7QK7 - chains A and B; structure by X-ray diffraction, 2.29 A resolution.

[Chain A (and B)]
Protein: Aldehyde dehydrogenase family 1 member A3
Organism: Homo sapiens
Notes: EC 1.2.1.5; chain B of this document is another copy of the same molecule, construct and numbering; everything in this record applies to it too
Reference sequence: P47895 (AL1A3_HUMAN); numbering as in UniProt (aligned over 1-512)
Amino-acid sequence (529 residues; each row starts with the number of its first residue; numbers below 1 keep their minus sign (His-16 is residue -16)):
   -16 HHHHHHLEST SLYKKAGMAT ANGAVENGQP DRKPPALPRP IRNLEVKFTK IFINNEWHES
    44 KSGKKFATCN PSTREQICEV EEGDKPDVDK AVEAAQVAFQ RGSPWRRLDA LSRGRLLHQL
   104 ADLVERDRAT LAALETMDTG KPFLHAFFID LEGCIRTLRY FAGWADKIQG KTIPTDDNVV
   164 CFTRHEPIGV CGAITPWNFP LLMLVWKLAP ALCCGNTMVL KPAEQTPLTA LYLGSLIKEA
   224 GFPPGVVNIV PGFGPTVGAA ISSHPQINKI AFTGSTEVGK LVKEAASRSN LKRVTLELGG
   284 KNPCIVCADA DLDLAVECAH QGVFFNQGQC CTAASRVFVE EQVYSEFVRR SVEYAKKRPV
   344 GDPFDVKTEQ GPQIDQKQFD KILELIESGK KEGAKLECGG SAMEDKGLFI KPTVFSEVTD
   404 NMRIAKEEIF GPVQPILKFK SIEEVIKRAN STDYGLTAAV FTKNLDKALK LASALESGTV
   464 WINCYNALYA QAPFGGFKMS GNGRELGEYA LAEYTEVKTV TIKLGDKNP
Not modelled in the structure: -16 to 19, 509-512
Construct notes: expression tag (-16 to 0)
Swiss-Prot annotation at these positions:
  - active site: Glu280 (Proton acceptor), Cys314 (Nucleophile)
  - binding site (NAD(+)): Lys204, Glu207, Gly257 to Gly262, Gln361, Glu411
  - site: Asn181 (Transition state stabilizer)
  - modified residue: Ala2 (N-acetylalanine)
  - natural variant: Val71 (V71M: In MCOP8), Arg89 (R89C: In MCOP8), Ala145 (A145V: In MCOP8), Cys174 (C174Y: In MCOP8), Pro355 (P355R: In MCOP8), Ile369 (I369F: In MCOP8), Gly382 (G382R: In MCOP8), Glu411 (E411K: In MCOP8), Asn466 (N466K: In MCOP8), Ala493 (A493P: In MCOP8)
What the authors report for this chain:
  - catalytic residues: Cys314
  - catalytic residues: Glu280 (citing earlier work)

[Interface between chain A and chain B]
Contacting residue pairs - 128 pairs, chain A then chain B:
  Arg84(A) with Glu426(B), salt bridge; Ile429(B); Ala457(B)
  Lys154(A) with Glu491(B), salt bridge; Tyr492(B)
  Ile156(A) with Gln474(B); Pro476(B)
  Pro157(A) with Gln474(B), hydrogen bond (backbone-side chain)
  Thr158(A) with Tyr472(B); Gln474(B)
  Asp159(A) with Tyr472(B), hydrogen bond
  Val162(A) with Tyr472(B)
  Cys164(A) with Ala475(B), hydrophobic
  Thr166(A) with Pro476(B); Tyr492(B), hydrogen bond
  Arg167(A) with Ser456(B)
  His168(A) with Tyr492(B), hydrogen bond
  Glu169(A) with Ser456(B); Phe480(B)
  Lys263(A) with Ser270(B); Arg271(B), hydrogen bond (side chain-backbone); Ser272(B), hydrogen bond (side chain-backbone); Leu274(B)
  Lys266(A) with Ser270(B)
  Glu267(A) with Glu267(B); Ser270(B); Arg271(B)
  Ser270(A) with Lys263(B); Lys266(B); Glu267(B)
  Arg271(A) with Lys263(B), hydrogen bond (backbone-side chain); Glu267(B)
  Ser272(A) with Lys263(B), hydrogen bond (backbone-side chain); Met482(B)
  Asn273(A) with Met482(B)
  Leu274(A) with Thr259(B); Lys263(B); Leu279(B), hydrophobic; Leu281(B), hydrophobic; Asn485(B), hydrogen bond (backbone-side chain)
  Arg276(A) with Gly479(B), hydrogen bond (side chain-backbone); Phe480(B); Lys481(B), hydrogen bond (side chain-backbone); Gly484(B), hydrogen bond (side chain-backbone); Asn485(B)
  Leu279(A) with Leu274(B), hydrophobic
  Leu281(A) with Leu274(B), hydrophobic
  Ile429(A) with Arg84(B)
  Ala455(A) with Lys501(B), hydrogen bond (backbone-side chain)
  Ser456(A) with Arg167(B), hydrogen bond; Glu169(B); Lys501(B), hydrogen bond (backbone-side chain)
  Ala457(A) with Arg84(B)
  Leu458(A) with Lys501(B), hydrogen bond (backbone-side chain)
  Ser460(A) with Lys501(B)
  Gly461(A) with Val500(B); Lys501(B); Thr502(B), hydrogen bond (backbone-backbone)
  Thr462(A) with Thr502(B)
  Val463(A) with Lys501(B); Thr502(B), hydrogen bond (backbone-backbone); Val503(B); Thr504(B), hydrogen bond (backbone-backbone)
  Trp464(A) with Thr504(B)
  Ile465(A) with Val503(B), hydrophobic; Thr504(B), hydrogen bond (backbone-backbone); Ile505(B); Lys506(B), hydrogen bond (backbone-backbone)
  Asn466(A) with Lys506(B)
  Cys467(A) with Thr504(B); Lys506(B)
  Tyr472(A) with Thr158(B); Asp159(B), hydrogen bond; Val162(B)
  Gln474(A) with Ile156(B); Pro157(B), hydrogen bond (side chain-backbone); Thr158(B)
  Ala475(A) with Cys164(B), hydrophobic
  Pro476(A) with Ile156(B); Thr166(B); Thr502(B), hydrogen bond (backbone-side chain)
  Gly479(A) with Arg276(B), hydrogen bond (backbone-side chain); Glu499(B)
  Phe480(A) with Glu169(B); Arg276(B); Glu499(B); Val500(B)
  Lys481(A) with Arg276(B), hydrogen bond (backbone-side chain)
  Met482(A) with Ser272(B); Asn273(B)
  Gly484(A) with Arg276(B), hydrogen bond (backbone-side chain)
  Asn485(A) with Leu274(B), hydrogen bond (side chain-backbone); Arg276(B)
  Arg487(A) with Glu499(B), salt bridge; Val500(B), hydrogen bond (side chain-backbone)
  Glu491(A) with Lys154(B), salt bridge
  Tyr492(A) with Lys154(B); Thr166(B), hydrogen bond; His168(B), hydrogen bond; Val500(B), hydrophobic
  Glu499(A) with Phe480(B); Arg487(B), salt bridge
  Val500(A) with Gly461(B); Phe480(B); Arg487(B), hydrogen bond (backbone-side chain); Tyr492(B), hydrophobic
  Lys501(A) with Ala455(B), hydrogen bond (side chain-backbone); Ser456(B), hydrogen bond (side chain-backbone); Leu458(B), hydrogen bond (side chain-backbone); Ser460(B); Gly461(B); Phe480(B)
  Thr502(A) with Gly461(B), hydrogen bond (backbone-backbone); Thr462(B); Val463(B), hydrogen bond (backbone-backbone); Ala475(B); Pro476(B), hydrogen bond (side chain-backbone)
  Val503(A) with Ala455(B), hydrophobic; Val463(B)
  Thr504(A) with Val463(B), hydrogen bond (backbone-backbone); Trp464(B); Ile465(B), hydrogen bond (backbone-backbone); Cys467(B); Ala470(B)
  Ile505(A) with Ile465(B)
  Lys506(A) with Ile465(B), hydrogen bond (backbone-backbone); Asn466(B); Cys467(B)
Also at the interface, not in a pair above, chain A (60 interface residues in all): Gly153, Thr259, Ala470
Also at the interface, not in a pair above, chain B (61 interface residues in all): Gly153

[In short]
Chain A and chain B form an interface of 60 and 61 residues respectively; the contacts include 41 hydrogen
bonds and 5 salt bridges. Among the polar pairs are Arg84(A)-Glu426(B), Lys154(A)-Glu491(B) and
Arg487(A)-Glu499(B). UniProt lists active-site residues Glu280(A) and Cys314(A) and 10 NAD+-binding residues
on chain A. The paper reports catalytic residues Cys314(A) and Glu280(A).
Chain A and chain B are both Aldehyde dehydrogenase family 1 member A3 (Homo sapiens); the structure, Crystal
structure of the APO form of ALDH1A3, was determined by X-ray diffraction together with 7QK8 and 7QK9 from the
same study.
